Entry 8BPR (electron microscopy, 3.65 A resolution); this record covers chains A and D of the 9 polymer chains in the assembly.

Chain A:
Name: DNA replication and repair protein RecF
Source organism: Thermus thermophilus HB8
UniProt: Q5SLM9 (Q5SLM9_THET8); numbering as in UniProt (aligned over 1-343)
Chain sequence (344 residues; numbered 0 to 343; the number before each row is that of its first residue; numbering starts at 0):
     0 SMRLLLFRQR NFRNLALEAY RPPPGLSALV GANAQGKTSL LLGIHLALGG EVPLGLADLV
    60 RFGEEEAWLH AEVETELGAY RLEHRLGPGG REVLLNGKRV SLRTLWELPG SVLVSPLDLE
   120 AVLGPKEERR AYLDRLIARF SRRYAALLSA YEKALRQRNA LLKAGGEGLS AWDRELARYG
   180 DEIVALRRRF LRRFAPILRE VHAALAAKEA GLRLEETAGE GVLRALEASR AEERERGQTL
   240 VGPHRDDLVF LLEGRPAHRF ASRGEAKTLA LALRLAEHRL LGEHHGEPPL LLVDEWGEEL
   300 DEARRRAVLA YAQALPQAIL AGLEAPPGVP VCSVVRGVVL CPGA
Unresolved in the structure: 0, 342-343
Sequence notes: expression tag (0)
Ion coordination: Mg2+: T37 (together with AMP-PNP)
Residues lining bound ligands:
  - AMP-PNP (ANP; phosphoaminophosphonic acid-adenylate ester), molecule 1: R12, N13, A31, N32, A33, Q34, G35, K36, T37, S38, D57, V59, R60, F61, E294, L322
  - AMP-PNP (ANP), molecule 2: K207, F259, S261, R262, G263, E264

Chain D:
Name: Recombination protein RecR
Source organism: Thermus thermophilus HB8
UniProt: Q5SHY0 (RECR_THET8); residue numbers follow UniProt; this construct covers 1-194
Chain sequence (195 residues; each row starts with the number of its first residue; numbering starts at 0):
     0 SMRYPESLLK LTRALSRLPG IGPKTAQRLA LHLAFHKEEA EALAEALEGI KRVRACRECG
    60 NLAEGELCPI CQDEDRDRSL LAVVESVADL YALERSGEFR GLYHVLGGAL NPLEGIGPKE
   120 LNLEGLFRRL EGVEEVVLAT SMTVEGEATA LYLAEELKKR GVRVTRPAYG LPVGGSLEYA
   180 DEVTLGRALE GRRPV
Unresolved in the structure: 0-3, 49-53, 72-73, 103-121, 154-161
Sequence notes: expression tag (0)
Ion coordination: Zn2+: C55, C58, C67, C70
Swiss-Prot annotation at these positions:
  - zinc finger: C55 to C70 (C4-type)

Chain A / chain D interface:
Pairs across the interface - 12 pairs, chain A then chain D:
  L76(A) - L8(D)
  L76(A) - R12(D)
  G77(A) - R12(D)
  A78(A) - S15(D)
  A78(A) - R16(D)
  L94(A) - G21(D)
  N95(A) - S15(D)  hydrogen bond (side chain-backbone)
  N95(A) - L17(D)
  N95(A) - P18(D)
  N95(A) - G19(D)  hydrogen bond (backbone-backbone)
  N95(A) - I20(D)  hydrogen bond (side chain-backbone)
  K97(A) - G19(D)
Also at the interface, not in a pair above, chain A (7 interface residues in all): R80
Also at the interface, not in a pair above, chain D (10 interface residues in all): T11

Summary:
7 residues of chain A and 10 residues of chain D are in contact; the contacts include 3 hydrogen bonds. Among
the polar pairs are N95(A)-S15(D), N95(A)-I20(D) and N95(A)-G19(D). Chain A binds AMP-PNP. The Zn2+ site is
built by C55(D), C58(D), C67(D) and C70(D).
Here chain A is DNA replication and repair protein RecF and chain D is Recombination protein RecR, both from
Thermus thermophilus HB8. Entry 8BPR (Complex of RecF-RecO-RecR-DNA from Thermus thermophilus (low resolution
reconstruction)) was determined by electron microscopy together with 8A8J, 8A93 and 8AB0 from the same study.
